Entry 1T5Z (X-ray diffraction, 2.30 A resolution); this record covers chains A and B.

[Chain A]
Name: Androgen receptor
Source organism: Homo sapiens
Notes: fragment: AR Ligand Binding Domain 669-918
Reference sequence: P10275 (ANDR_HUMAN); residue numbers follow UniProt; this construct covers 669-919
Sequence (251 residues; each row starts with the number of its first residue):
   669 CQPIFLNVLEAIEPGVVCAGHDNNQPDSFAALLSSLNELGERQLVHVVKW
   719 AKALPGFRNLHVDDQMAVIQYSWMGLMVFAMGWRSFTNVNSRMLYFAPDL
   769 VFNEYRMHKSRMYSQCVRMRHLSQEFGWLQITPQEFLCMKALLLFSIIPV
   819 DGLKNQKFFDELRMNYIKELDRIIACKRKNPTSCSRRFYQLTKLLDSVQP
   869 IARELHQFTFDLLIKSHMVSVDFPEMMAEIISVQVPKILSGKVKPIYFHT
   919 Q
Disordered / not traced: 919
Residues lining bound ligands: 5-alpha-dihydrotestosterone (DHT): L701, L704, N705, L707, G708, Q711, W741, M742, M745, V746, M749, R752, F764, M780, L873, F876, T877, L880, F891
UniProt features mapped onto this chain:
  - natural variant: V685 (V685I: In AIS), L701 (L701M: In AIS), S703 (S703A: In AIS), V716 (V716M: In prostate cancer), R752 (W752R: In AIS; this construct carries the variant), F813 (L813F: In AIS; this construct carries the variant), I842 (I842S: In PAIS), R855 (R855K: In PAIS), L881 (L881Q: In prostate cancer), V887 (M887V: In AIS; this construct carries the variant), I899 (I899T: In AIS)
What the authors report for this chain:
  - conformationally variable residues (side-chain flip): K720, M734, E897
  - specificity-determining residues: M734 (proposed by the authors, not directly observed)
  - mutagenesis - K720A: decreased signaling in response to SRC2
  - mutagenesis - E897A, E897K, E897Q, E897R: decreased signaling
  - mutagenesis - E897K: decreased binding to SRC2
  - mutagenesis - E897K, E897Q: decreased binding to AR NTD
  - mutagenesis - E897A, E897Q: unchanged binding to SRC2

[Chain B]
Name: Nuclear receptor coactivator 4
Source organism: Homo sapiens
Reference sequence: Q13772 (NCOA4_HUMAN); residues 917-931 here correspond to UniProt positions 322-336 (UniProt number = residue number - 595)
Sequence (15 residues; numbered 917 to 931; the number before each row is that of its first residue):
   917 RETSEKFKLLFQSYN
Disordered / not traced: 917-919, 931

[Chain A / chain B interface]
Pairs across the interface (19):
  V716(A) - F923(B)  hydrophobic
  V716(A) - L926(B)  hydrophobic
  V716(A) - Y930(B)
  K717(A) - Y930(B)
  K720(A) - F927(B)  hydrogen bond (side chain-backbone)
  K720(A) - Y930(B)
  V730(A) - F927(B)  hydrophobic
  Q733(A) - F927(B)
  M734(A) - F923(B)
  M734(A) - K924(B)
  M734(A) - F927(B)  hydrophobic
  I737(A) - F923(B)  hydrophobic
  Q738(A) - S920(B)  hydrogen bond
  Q738(A) - F923(B)
  E893(A) - K922(B)
  E897(A) - E921(B)  hydrogen bond (side chain-backbone)
  E897(A) - K922(B)  hydrogen bond (side chain-backbone)
  E897(A) - F923(B)
  Q902(A) - S920(B)  hydrogen bond
Other interface residues (no listed pair), chain A (16 interface residues in all): L712, V713, M894, I898, V901
From the paper, about this interface:
  - interface residues, chain A: V716(A), K720(A), V730(A), M734(A), I737(A), E893(A), E897(A)

[In short]
The interface between chain A and chain B involves 16 residues on one side and 8 on the other, with 5 hydrogen
bonds. Polar contacts include K720(A)-F927(B), Q738(A)-S920(B) and E897(A)-E921(B). From the paper: E897A,
E897K and E897Q of chain A, among others, reduce signaling; interface residues V716(A), K720(A) and V730(A)
among others; 5 substitutions were tested in all.
Here chain A is Androgen receptor and chain B is Nuclear receptor coactivator 4, both from Homo sapiens. Entry
1T5Z (Crystal Structure of the Androgen Receptor Ligand Binding Domain (LBD) with DHT and a peptide derived
...) was determined by X-ray diffraction together with 1T63, 1T65 and 1XJ7 from the same study.
